PDB entry 4NJR | X-ray diffraction, 2.30 A resolution | chains A and C of the 4 polymer chains in the assembly

== Chain A (and C) ==
Molecule: Probable M18 family aminopeptidase 2
Source organism: Pseudomonas aeruginosa
Notes: EC 3.4.11.-; chain C of this document is another copy of the same molecule, construct and numbering; everything in this record applies to it too
UniProtKB: Q9HYZ3 (APEB_PSEAE); residue numbers follow UniProt; this construct covers 1-429
Chain sequence (429 residues; numbered 1 to 429; the number before each row is that of its first residue):
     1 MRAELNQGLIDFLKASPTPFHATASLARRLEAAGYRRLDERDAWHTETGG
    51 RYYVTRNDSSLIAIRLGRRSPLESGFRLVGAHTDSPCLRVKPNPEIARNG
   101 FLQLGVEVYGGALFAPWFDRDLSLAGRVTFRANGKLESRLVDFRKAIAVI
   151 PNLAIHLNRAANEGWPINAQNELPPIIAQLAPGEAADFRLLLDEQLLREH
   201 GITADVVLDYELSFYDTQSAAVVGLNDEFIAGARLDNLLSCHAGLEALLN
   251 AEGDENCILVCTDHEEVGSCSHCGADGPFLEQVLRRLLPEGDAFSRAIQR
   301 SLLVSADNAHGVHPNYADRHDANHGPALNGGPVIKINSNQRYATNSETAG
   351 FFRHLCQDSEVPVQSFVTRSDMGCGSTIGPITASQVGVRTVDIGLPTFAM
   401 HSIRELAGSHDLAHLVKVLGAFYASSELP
Disordered / not traced: 374-377 (chain C: 374-378)
UniProt features mapped onto this chain:
  - binding site (Zn(2+)): His82, His156, His401
Bound ions: Zn2+ site 1: His82, Asp236, Asp307 (together with carbonate ion); Zn2+ site 2: Asp236, Glu266, His401 (together with carbonate ion)
Residues lining bound ligands: carbonate ion (CO3): His82, Asp236, Glu265, Glu266, Asp307, Met400, His401

== Interface between chain A and chain C ==
Residue-residue contacts - 82 pairs, chain A then chain C:
  Glu40(A) - Arg296(C)
  Glu40(A) - Gln299(C)
  Arg41(A) - Arg296(C)  hydrogen bond (backbone-side chain)
  Arg41(A) - Gln299(C)
  Arg41(A) - Arg300(C)  hydrogen bond (backbone-side chain)
  Asp42(A) - Arg296(C)
  Ala43(A) - Asp292(C)
  Ala43(A) - Arg296(C)
  Arg56(A) - Gln299(C)
  Arg56(A) - Gly387(C)
  Asn57(A) - Asn345(C)  hydrogen bond
  Lys91(A) - Asp321(C)  salt bridge
  Lys91(A) - His324(C)
  Lys91(A) - Val367(C)
  Lys91(A) - Ser370(C)  hydrogen bond
  Pro92(A) - His324(C)
  Pro92(A) - Ile336(C)  hydrophobic
  Asn93(A) - Asn323(C)  hydrogen bond (backbone-side chain)
  Asn93(A) - His324(C)  hydrogen bond (backbone-side chain)
  Asn93(A) - Ser365(C)
  Pro94(A) - Asn323(C)
  Glu95(A) - Asn323(C)  hydrogen bond (backbone-side chain)
  Val106(A) - Ser370(C)  hydrogen bond (backbone-side chain)
  Glu107(A) - Asn337(C)
  Glu107(A) - Ser338(C)  hydrogen bond (side chain-backbone)
  Glu107(A) - Val367(C)
  Glu107(A) - Ser370(C)
  Val108(A) - Asn339(C)  hydrogen bond (backbone-side chain)
  Tyr109(A) - Ser338(C)
  Tyr109(A) - Asn339(C)
  Gly110(A) - Asn339(C)  hydrogen bond (backbone-side chain)
  Arg127(A) - Asn345(C)
  Arg127(A) - Ser346(C)  hydrogen bond
  Arg127(A) - Glu347(C)  salt bridge
  Thr129(A) - Ser346(C)  hydrogen bond
  Thr129(A) - Glu347(C)
  Arg131(A) - His354(C)  hydrogen bond
  Leu136(A) - His354(C)
  Ser138(A) - Glu347(C)  hydrogen bond
  Asn168(A) - Asp371(C)  hydrogen bond
  Ala169(A) - Ser370(C)
  Gln170(A) - Asp321(C)  hydrogen bond
  Gln170(A) - Arg369(C)
  Gln170(A) - Ser370(C)  hydrogen bond (side chain-backbone)
  Gln170(A) - Asp371(C)
  Leu208(A) - Gly350(C)
  Leu208(A) - Arg353(C)
  Leu208(A) - Gln357(C)
  Asp209(A) - Ser346(C)
  Asp209(A) - Ala349(C)
  Asp209(A) - Gly350(C)  hydrogen bond (side chain-backbone)
  Asp209(A) - Arg353(C)  salt bridge
  Tyr210(A) - Ser346(C)
  Glu211(A) - Asn345(C)
  Glu211(A) - Ser346(C)  hydrogen bond (side chain-backbone)
  His264(A) - Gln340(C)  hydrogen bond
  Val267(A) - Asn339(C)
  Val267(A) - Gln340(C)
  Cys270(A) - Pro380(C)
  Cys270(A) - Ser384(C)  hydrogen bond
  Ser271(A) - Gln340(C)
  Ser271(A) - Ala383(C)
  Ser271(A) - Ser384(C)
  His272(A) - Asn345(C)
  His272(A) - Ala383(C)  hydrogen bond (backbone-backbone)
  His272(A) - Gly387(C)
  His272(A) - Val388(C)
  His272(A) - Arg389(C)
  Asp276(A) - Ser384(C)
  Gly277(A) - Ser384(C)
  Pro278(A) - Ser384(C)
  Pro278(A) - Gln385(C)
  Pro278(A) - Val386(C)
  Pro278(A) - Gly387(C)
  Gln282(A) - Phe294(C)
  Gln282(A) - Ser295(C)  hydrogen bond
  Gln282(A) - Val386(C)  hydrogen bond (side chain-backbone)
  Arg286(A) - Asp292(C)
  Arg286(A) - Ser295(C)  hydrogen bond
  Arg286(A) - Arg296(C)
  Glu290(A) - Glu290(C)
  Glu290(A) - Gly291(C)  hydrogen bond (side chain-backbone)
Other interface residues (no listed pair), chain A (43 interface residues in all): Trp44, Arg89, Ile96, Arg189
Other interface residues (no listed pair), chain C (39 interface residues in all): Phe351, Thr368

== In short ==
43 residues of chain A face 39 of chain C across their interface; the contacts include 27 hydrogen bonds and 3
salt bridges. Polar contacts include Lys91(A)-Asp321(C), Arg127(A)-Glu347(C) and Asp209(A)-Arg353(C). Chain A
binds carbonate ion. From UniProt: 3 Zn2+-binding residues on chain A.
Chain A and chain C are both Probable M18 family aminopeptidase 2 (Pseudomonas aeruginosa); the structure,
Structural and kinetic bases for the metal preference of the M18 aminopeptidase from Pseudomonas aeruginosa,
was determined by X-ray diffraction together with 3WT4, 4NJQ, 4OID and 4OIW from the same study.
